Entry 4RKJ (X-ray diffraction, 1.70 A resolution); this record covers chains A and B.

# Chain A
Protein: Thrombin light chain
Source organism: Homo sapiens
Notes: EC 3.4.21.5
UniProt: P00734 (THRB_HUMAN); residues 1-14 here correspond to UniProt positions 336-349 (UniProt number = residue number + 335)
Chain sequence (34 residues; each row starts with the number of its first residue; a row labelled like 14A-14M holds insertion residues (14A, then the next letters in order)):
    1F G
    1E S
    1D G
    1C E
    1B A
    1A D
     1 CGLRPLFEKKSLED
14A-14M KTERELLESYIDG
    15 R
Not modelled in the structure: 14M, 15
Bound ions: K+: Tyr-14J (shared with Tyr-134(B) of chain B)
Curated features (UniProtKB/Swiss-Prot):
  - site: Arg-15 (Cleavage)

# Chain B
Protein: Thrombin heavy chain
Source organism: Homo sapiens
Notes: EC 3.4.21.5
UniProt: P00734 (THRB_HUMAN); the construct lacks a stretch of the UniProt sequence and is renumbered around it, so the offset changes along the chain: 16-36 = UniProt 364-384; 37-60 = UniProt 386-409; 61-77 = UniProt 419-435; 78-97 = UniProt 437-456; 7 more segments
Chain sequence (259 residues; each row starts with the number of its first residue; note: 1 number in that range is skipped by the numbering (no residue carries it; nothing is unmodelled there); a row labelled like 60A-60I holds insertion residues (60A, then the next letters in order)):
    16 IVEGSDAEIGMSPWQVMLFRK
   36A S
    37 PQELLCGASLISDRWVLTAAHCLL
60A-60I YPPWDKNFT
    61 ENDLLVRIGKHSRTRYE
   77A R
    78 NIEKISMLEKIYIHPRYNWR
   97A E
    98 NLDRDIALMKLKKPVAFSDYIHPVCLPDRETA
129A-129C ASL
   130 LQAGYKGRVTGWGNLKETWT
149A-149E ANVGK
   150 GQPSVLQVVNLPIVERPVCKDSTRIRITDNMFCAG
  184A Y
   185 KP
186A-186D DEGK
   187 RGDACEGDTGGPFVMKSP
204A-204B FN
   205 NRWYQMGIVSWGE
   219 GCD
  221A R
   222 DGKYGFYTHVFRLKKWIQKVIDQFGE
Not modelled in the structure: 148-149, 149A-149E
Cystine bridges: Cys-42/Cys-58, Cys-168/Cys-182, Cys-191/Cys-220
Construct notes: engineered mutation Thr-195 (Ser568 in P00734)
Bound ions: K+: Tyr-134 (shared with Tyr-14J(A) of chain A)
Curated features (UniProtKB/Swiss-Prot):
  - region: Ala-183 to Val-200 (High affinity receptor-binding region which is also known as the TP508 peptide)
  - active site (Charge relay system): His-57, Asp-102
  - glycosylation: Asn-60G (N-linked (GlcNAc...) (complex) asparagine)
From the paper describing this entry:
  - contacts within the chain: Ile-16/Asp-194, His-57/Asp-102 (hydrogen bond), His-57/Thr-195 (hydrogen bond)
  - catalytic residues: His-57, Asp-102, Thr-195
  - mutagenesis - S195T (25-fold): abolished catalytic activity on Na+
  - mutagenesis - S195T: unchanged binding to Na+
  - mutagenesis - S195T: decreased catalytic activity on thrombomodulin
  - catalytic residues: Gly-193 (citing earlier work)

# How chain A and chain B interact
Cross-chain cystine bridges: Cys-1(A)/Cys-122(B)
Residue-residue contacts - 65 pairs, chain A then chain B:
  Cys-1(A) / Pro-120(B)
  Cys-1(A) / Val-121(B)
  Cys-1(A) / Cys-122(B)  disulfide
  Cys-1(A) / Arg-206(B)  hydrogen bond (backbone-side chain)
  Asp-1A(A) / His-119(B)  salt bridge
  Asp-1A(A) / Arg-206(B)
  Ala-1B(A) / Arg-206(B)  hydrogen bond (backbone-side chain)
  Glu-1C(A) / Ile-47(B)
  Glu-1C(A) / Ser-48(B)
  Glu-1C(A) / Phe-114(B)
  Glu-1C(A) / Pro-120(B)
  Ser-1E(A) / Ile-47(B)  hydrogen bond (side chain-backbone)
  Gly-1F(A) / Leu-123(B)
  Gly-1F(A) / Lys-235(B)
  Gly-2(A) / Trp-29(B)
  Gly-2(A) / Pro-120(B)  hydrogen bond (backbone-backbone)
  Gly-2(A) / Cys-122(B)
  Gly-2(A) / Asn-205(B)
  Gly-2(A) / Arg-206(B)
  Gly-2(A) / Trp-207(B)  hydrogen bond (backbone-backbone)
  Leu-3(A) / His-119(B)  hydrogen bond (backbone-side chain)
  Leu-3(A) / Asn-205(B)
  Leu-3(A) / Arg-206(B)
  Arg-4(A) / Gly-25(B)
  Arg-4(A) / Met-26(B)  hydrogen bond (side chain-backbone)
  Arg-4(A) / Pro-28(B)
  Arg-4(A) / Trp-29(B)
  Arg-4(A) / Arg-137(B)
  Arg-4(A) / Trp-207(B)
  Pro-5(A) / Ser-115(B)
  Pro-5(A) / Asp-116(B)
  Pro-5(A) / His-119(B)
  Leu-6(A) / Ile-24(B)
  Leu-6(A) / Asp-116(B)
  Phe-7(A) / Glu-23(B)
  Phe-7(A) / Ile-24(B)
  Phe-7(A) / Gly-25(B)
  Phe-7(A) / Met-26(B)  hydrophobic
  Glu-8(A) / Lys-202(B)  salt bridge
  Glu-8(A) / Asn-205(B)
  Glu-8(A) / Trp-207(B)  hydrogen bond
  Lys-9(A) / His-119(B)
  Asp-14(A) / Glu-23(B)
  Asp-14(A) / Met-26(B)
  Asp-14(A) / Arg-137(B)  salt bridge
  Lys-14A(A) / Glu-23(B)  hydrogen bond (backbone-side chain)
  Thr-14B(A) / Met-26(B)
  Thr-14B(A) / Arg-137(B)  hydrogen bond
  Thr-14B(A) / Asn-159(B)  hydrogen bond
  Glu-14C(A) / Arg-137(B)
  Glu-14C(A) / Lys-202(B)  salt bridge
  Glu-14E(A) / Lys-135(B)  salt bridge
  Glu-14E(A) / Asn-159(B)  hydrogen bond
  Glu-14E(A) / Tyr-184A(B)  hydrogen bond
  Leu-14F(A) / Lys-135(B)
  Leu-14F(A) / Gly-136(B)
  Leu-14F(A) / Asn-159(B)
  Leu-14F(A) / Trp-207(B)  hydrophobic
  Ser-14I(A) / Gly-133(B)
  Ser-14I(A) / Tyr-134(B)
  Ser-14I(A) / Lys-135(B)  hydrogen bond (side chain-backbone)
  Tyr-14J(A) / Tyr-134(B)  hydrogen bond (backbone-side chain)
  Tyr-14J(A) / Lys-135(B)  hydrogen bond (side chain-backbone)
  Tyr-14J(A) / Met-201(B)
  Tyr-14J(A) / Lys-202(B)
Interface residues without a listed pair, chain A (23 interface residues in all): Leu-14G
Interface residues without a listed pair, chain B (35 interface residues in all): Asp-49, Tyr-117, Leu-129C, Pro-204, Asn-204B, Gln-239

# Overview
The interface between chain A and chain B involves 23 residues on one side and 35 on the other; the contacts
include 1 disulfide bond, 16 hydrogen bonds and 5 salt bridges. Among the polar pairs are
Asp-1A(A)/His-119(B), Glu-8(A)/Lys-202(B) and Glu-14E(A)/Lys-135(B). From the paper: catalytic residues
His-57(B), Asp-102(B) and Thr-195(B) among others; S195T of chain B abolishes catalytic activity on Na+.
Here chain A is Thrombin light chain and chain B is Thrombin heavy chain, both from Homo sapiens. Entry 4RKJ
(Crystal structure of thrombin mutant S195T (free form)) was determined by X-ray diffraction, deposited
together with 4RKO.
